Entry 7N6A (electron microscopy, 14.30 A resolution (very low resolution: no residue pairs are listed; an interface is given only as per-side residue counts)); this record covers chains B and E of the 12 polymer chains in the assembly.

[Chain B]
Name: Spike glycoprotein E2
Source organism: Eastern equine encephalitis virus (strain Florida 91-469)
Reference sequence: Q4QXJ7 (POLS_EEEVF); residues 1-420 here correspond to UniProt positions 325-744 (UniProt number = residue number + 324)
Sequence (420 residues; numbered 1 to 420; the number before each row is that of its first residue):
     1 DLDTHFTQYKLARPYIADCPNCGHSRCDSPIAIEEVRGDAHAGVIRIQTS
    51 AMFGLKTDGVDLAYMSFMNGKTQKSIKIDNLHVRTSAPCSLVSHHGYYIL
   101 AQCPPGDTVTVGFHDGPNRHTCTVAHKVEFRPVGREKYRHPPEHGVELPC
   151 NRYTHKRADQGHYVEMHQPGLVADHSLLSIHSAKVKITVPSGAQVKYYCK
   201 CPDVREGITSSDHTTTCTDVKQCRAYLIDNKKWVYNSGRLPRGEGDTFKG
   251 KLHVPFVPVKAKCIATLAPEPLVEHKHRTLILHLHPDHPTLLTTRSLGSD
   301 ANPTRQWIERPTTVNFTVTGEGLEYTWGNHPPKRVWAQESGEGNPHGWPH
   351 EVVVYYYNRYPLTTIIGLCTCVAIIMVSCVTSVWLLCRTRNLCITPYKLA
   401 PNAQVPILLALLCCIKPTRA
Disordered / not traced: 352-420
Disulfides: Cys-19/Cys-122, Cys-22/Cys-27, Cys-89/Cys-103, Cys-150/Cys-263, Cys-199/Cys-223, Cys-201/Cys-217
What the authors report for this chain:
  - conformationally variable residues (domain motion): Gly-170 to Ile-228

[Chain E]
Name: Spike glycoprotein E1
Source organism: Eastern equine encephalitis virus (strain Florida 91-469)
Reference sequence: Q4QXJ7 (POLS_EEEVF); residues 1-441 here correspond to UniProt positions 802-1242 (UniProt number = residue number + 801)
Sequence (441 residues; each row starts with the number of its first residue):
     1 YEHTAVMPNKVGIPYKALVERPGYAPVHLQIQLVNTRIIPSTNLEYITCK
    51 YKTKVPSPVVKCCGATQCTSKPHPDYQCQVFTGVYPFMWGGAYCFCDTEN
   101 TQMSEAYVERSEECSIDHAKAYKVHTGTVQAMVNITYGSVSWRSADVYVN
   151 GETPAKIGDAKLIIGPLSSAWSPFDNKVVVYGHEVYNYDFPEYGTGKAGS
   201 FGDLQSRTSTSNDLYANTNLKLQRPQAGIVHTPFTQAPSGFERWKRDKGA
   251 PLNDVAPFGCSIALEPLRAENCAVGSIPISIDIPDAAFTRISETPTVSDL
   301 ECKITECTYASDFGGIATVAYKSSKAGNCPIHSPSGVAVIKENDVTLAES
   351 GSFTFHFSTANIHPAFKLQVCTSAVTCKGDCKPPKDHIVDYPAQHTESFT
   401 SAISATAWSWLKVLVGGTSAFIVLGLIATAVVALVLFFHRH
Disordered / not traced: 401-441
Disulfides: Cys-49/Cys-114, Cys-62/Cys-94, Cys-63/Cys-96, Cys-68/Cys-78, Cys-260/Cys-272, Cys-302/Cys-377, Cys-307/Cys-381, Cys-329/Cys-371

[Interface between chain B and chain E]
At this resolution (14 A) residue pairs are not listed: 13 residues of chain B and 10 of chain E lie at the interface.

[Overview]
Chain B and chain E form an interface of 13 and 10 residues respectively. From the paper: conformational
variability at Gly-170(B).
Chain B is Spike glycoprotein E2 and chain E is Spike glycoprotein E1, both from Eastern equine encephalitis
virus (strain Florida 91-469); the structure, Pre-fusion state 1 of EEEV with localized reconstruction, was
determined by electron microscopy, deposited together with 7N69.
